Entry 1Z7Q (X-ray diffraction, 3.22 A resolution); this record covers chains d and e of the 42 polymer chains in the assembly.

== Chain d (and e) ==
Protein: proteasome activator protein PA26
From: Trypanosoma brucei
Notes: chain e of this document is another copy of the same molecule, construct and numbering; everything in this record applies to it too
UniProtKB: Q9U8G2 (Q9U8G2_9TRYP); residues 1001-1231 here correspond to UniProt positions 1-231 (UniProt number = residue number - 1000)
Amino-acid sequence (231 residues; row label = number of the first residue in the row):
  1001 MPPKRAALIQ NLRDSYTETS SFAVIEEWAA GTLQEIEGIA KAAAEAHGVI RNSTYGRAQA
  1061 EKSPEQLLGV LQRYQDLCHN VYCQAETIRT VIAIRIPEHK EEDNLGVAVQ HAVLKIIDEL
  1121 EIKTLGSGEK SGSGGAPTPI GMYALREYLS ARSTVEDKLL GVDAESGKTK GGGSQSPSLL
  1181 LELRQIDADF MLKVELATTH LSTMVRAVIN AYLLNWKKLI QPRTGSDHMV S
Unresolved in the structure: 1001
Differences from the reference sequence: conflict Val1049 (Thr49 in Q9U8G2); insertion (1171)

== Chain d / chain e interface ==
Residue-residue contacts (83; chain d residue first):
  Lys1004(d) - Glu1026(e)  salt bridge
  Arg1005(d) - Glu1018(e)  salt bridge
  Arg1005(d) - Phe1022(e)
  Arg1005(d) - Trp1216(e)
  Leu1008(d) - Ala1029(e)  hydrophobic
  Leu1008(d) - Leu1213(e)  hydrophobic
  Ile1009(d) - Leu1213(e)  hydrophobic
  Ile1009(d) - Leu1214(e)  hydrophobic
  Leu1012(d) - Arg1206(e)
  Arg1013(d) - Asn1210(e)  hydrogen bond
  Tyr1016(d) - Arg1206(e)
  Ala1060(d) - Pro1177(e)
  Glu1061(d) - Pro1177(e)
  Lys1062(d) - Pro1177(e)
  Ser1063(d) - Pro1177(e)
  Ser1063(d) - Ser1178(e)  hydrogen bond
  Ser1063(d) - Leu1181(e)
  Leu1068(d) - Leu1181(e)  hydrophobic
  Gln1072(d) - Arg1051(e)
  Gln1075(d) - Gln1185(e)
  Gln1075(d) - Asp1189(e)  hydrogen bond
  Gln1075(d) - Leu1192(e)
  Asp1076(d) - Arg1051(e)  salt bridge
  His1079(d) - Leu1192(e)
  His1079(d) - Glu1195(e)  salt bridge
  His1079(d) - Leu1196(e)
  Tyr1082(d) - Leu1196(e)  hydrophobic
  Tyr1082(d) - His1200(e)
  Glu1086(d) - Thr1199(e)
  Glu1086(d) - His1200(e)  salt bridge
  Glu1086(d) - Thr1203(e)  hydrogen bond
  Arg1089(d) - His1200(e)  hydrogen bond
  Thr1090(d) - Thr1203(e)  hydrogen bond
  Thr1090(d) - Arg1206(e)
  Ala1093(d) - Ala1207(e)  hydrophobic
  Ala1093(d) - Asn1210(e)  hydrogen bond (backbone-side chain)
  Ile1094(d) - Arg1206(e)
  Ile1094(d) - Asn1210(e)  hydrogen bond (backbone-side chain)
  Ile1096(d) - Asn1210(e)  hydrogen bond (backbone-side chain)
  Ile1096(d) - Leu1214(e)
  Pro1097(d) - Leu1214(e)
  Glu1098(d) - Leu1214(e)
  Glu1098(d) - Asn1215(e)
  His1099(d) - Ala1108(e)
  His1099(d) - Val1109(e)
  His1099(d) - Asn1215(e)  hydrogen bond (backbone-side chain)
  Glu1101(d) - Leu1105(e)
  Glu1101(d) - Ala1108(e)
  Leu1125(d) - Pro1137(e)
  Lys1130(d) - Glu1129(e)
  Lys1130(d) - Ser1131(e)  hydrogen bond
  Lys1130(d) - Ala1136(e)
  Ser1131(d) - Gly1135(e)
  Ser1131(d) - Ala1136(e)
  Gly1132(d) - Ser1133(e)
  Gly1132(d) - Gly1134(e)
  Gly1132(d) - Gly1135(e)
  Gly1132(d) - Ala1136(e)
  Ser1133(d) - Ser1133(e)  hydrogen bond (backbone-backbone)
  Met1142(d) - Leu1192(e)  hydrophobic
  Met1142(d) - Leu1196(e)  hydrophobic
  Tyr1143(d) - Asp1189(e)
  Tyr1143(d) - Lys1193(e)
  Tyr1143(d) - Leu1196(e)
  Leu1145(d) - Gln1185(e)
  Arg1146(d) - Ala1151(e)
  Arg1146(d) - Gln1185(e)
  Arg1146(d) - Ile1186(e)
  Arg1146(d) - Asp1189(e)
  Leu1149(d) - Leu1181(e)
  Leu1149(d) - Glu1182(e)
  Ser1150(d) - Glu1182(e)  hydrogen bond
  Arg1152(d) - Ser1178(e)
  Ser1153(d) - Ser1176(e)
  Ser1153(d) - Leu1179(e)
  Ser1153(d) - Glu1182(e)
  Glu1156(d) - Ser1176(e)  hydrogen bond
  Glu1156(d) - Pro1177(e)
  Glu1156(d) - Ser1178(e)  hydrogen bond
  Asp1157(d) - Ser1174(e)
  Leu1160(d) - Gln1175(e)
  Leu1160(d) - Ser1176(e)
  Val1162(d) - Gln1175(e)
Interface residues without a listed pair, chain d (46 interface residues in all): Cys1083, Arg1095
Interface residues without a listed pair, chain e (48 interface residues in all): His1047, Ala1112, Lys1130, Pro1139, Phe1190, Ile1209, Tyr1212

== In short ==
The interface between chain d and chain e involves 46 residues on one side and 48 on the other; the contacts
include 15 hydrogen bonds and 5 salt bridges. Polar pairs include Lys1004(d)-Glu1026(e), Arg1005(d)-Glu1018(e)
and Asp1076(d)-Arg1051(e).
Chain d and chain e are both proteasome activator protein PA26 (Trypanosoma brucei); the structure, Crystal
structure of the 20s proteasome from yeast in complex with the proteasome activator PA26 from ..., was
determined by X-ray diffraction (same publication as 1YA7, 1YAR and 1YAU).
